1KQC - chains A and B; structure by X-ray diffraction, 1.80 A resolution.

== Chain A (and B) ==
Name: Oxygen-insensitive nad(p)h nitroreductase
Organism: Enterobacter cloacae
Notes: EC 1.6.6.-; chain B of this document is another copy of the same molecule, construct and numbering; everything in this record applies to it too
UniProt: Q01234 (NFNB_ENTCL); residues 1-217 here = UniProt positions 1-217
Sequence (217 residues; numbered 1 to 217; the number before each row is that of its first residue):
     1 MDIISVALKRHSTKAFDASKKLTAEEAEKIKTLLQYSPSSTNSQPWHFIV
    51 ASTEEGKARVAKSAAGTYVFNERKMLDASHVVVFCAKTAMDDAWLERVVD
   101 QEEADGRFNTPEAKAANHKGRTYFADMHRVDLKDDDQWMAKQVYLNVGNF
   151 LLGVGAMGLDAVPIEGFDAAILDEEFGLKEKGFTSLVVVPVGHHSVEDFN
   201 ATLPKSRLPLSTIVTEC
Disordered / not traced: 1
Curated features (UniProtKB/Swiss-Prot):
  - binding site (FMN): R10 to K14, N71, E165, G166, K205 to R207
  - binding site (NAD(+)): K14, T41, T67, N71, K74, R107
Residues lining bound ligands:
  - FMN (flavin mononucleotide), molecule 1: R10, H11, S12, K14, N71, K74, Y144, V162, P163, I164, E165, G166, N200, K205, R207
  - FMN, molecule 2: P38, S39, S40, T41, N42, Q142, L145

== How chain A and chain B interact ==
Contacting residue pairs (146):
  I3(A) with G153(B); A156(B), hydrophobic; M157(B), hydrophobic
  I4(A) with K29(B); T32(B); L33(B), hydrophobic
  L8(A) with T32(B); Y36(B), hydrophobic
  R10(A) with P38(B)
  K29(A) with D2(B), salt bridge; I4(B)
  K31(A) with L210(B); E216(B), salt bridge
  L33(A) with I4(B), hydrophobic
  Q35(A) with R207(B), hydrogen bond (backbone-side chain); L208(B), hydrogen bond (side chain-backbone); P209(B); L210(B); I213(B)
  Y36(A) with L8(B), hydrophobic; R207(B), hydrogen bond (backbone-side chain)
  S37(A) with R207(B), hydrogen bond (backbone-side chain)
  P38(A) with R10(B); L151(B), hydrophobic; R207(B)
  S40(A) with E165(B), hydrogen bond
  N42(A) with S206(B), hydrogen bond (side chain-backbone); R207(B), hydrogen bond
  Q44(A) with R207(B); L208(B), hydrogen bond (side chain-backbone)
  H47(A) with T212(B), hydrogen bond (side chain-backbone); I213(B), hydrogen bond (side chain-backbone); V214(B); T215(B), hydrogen bond
  F48(A) with I213(B), hydrogen bond (backbone-backbone); V214(B); T215(B), hydrogen bond (backbone-backbone)
  I49(A) with T215(B)
  V50(A) with V214(B), hydrophobic; T215(B), hydrogen bond (backbone-backbone); E216(B); C217(B), hydrogen bond (backbone-backbone)
  A51(A) with C217(B)
  S52(A) with C217(B), hydrogen bond (backbone-backbone)
  T53(A) with C217(B), hydrogen bond (side chain-backbone)
  G56(A) with C217(B)
  T67(A) with Y123(B)
  Y68(A) with Y123(B), hydrogen bond; M127(B)
  W94(A) with L208(B), hydrophobic; T212(B)
  R97(A) with L208(B); T212(B), hydrogen bond
  Q101(A) with S206(B), hydrogen bond (backbone-side chain); R207(B); L208(B); P209(B)
  E102(A) with S206(B), hydrogen bond (backbone-side chain)
  D105(A) with P204(B); S206(B), hydrogen bond; R207(B)
  G106(A) with P204(B)
  R107(A) with N200(B), hydrogen bond; L203(B); P204(B), hydrogen bond (side chain-backbone); S206(B)
  Y123(A) with T67(B)
  M127(A) with Y68(B)
  Q137(A) with Q137(B); K141(B), hydrogen bond
  W138(A) with E165(B), hydrogen bond
  K141(A) with Q137(B); Y144(B)
  Q142(A) with Y144(B); E165(B), hydrogen bond
  Y144(A) with K141(B); Q142(B); L145(B)
  L145(A) with Y144(B); V147(B), hydrophobic; G148(B)
  V147(A) with L145(B), hydrophobic
  G148(A) with L145(B); G148(B); N149(B)
  N149(A) with G148(B); N149(B); L152(B)
  L151(A) with P38(B), hydrophobic
  L152(A) with N149(B); G153(B)
  G153(A) with I3(B); L152(B)
  A156(A) with I3(B), hydrophobic
  M157(A) with I3(B), hydrophobic
  E165(A) with S40(B), hydrogen bond; W138(B), hydrogen bond; Q142(B), hydrogen bond
  G166(A) with F124(B)
  N200(A) with R107(B), hydrogen bond
  L203(A) with R107(B)
  P204(A) with D105(B); G106(B); R107(B), hydrogen bond (backbone-side chain)
  S206(A) with N42(B), hydrogen bond (backbone-side chain); Q101(B); E102(B), hydrogen bond (side chain-backbone); D105(B), hydrogen bond; R107(B)
  R207(A) with Q35(B), hydrogen bond (side chain-backbone); Y36(B), hydrogen bond (side chain-backbone); S37(B), hydrogen bond (side chain-backbone); P38(B); N42(B), hydrogen bond; Q44(B); Q101(B); D105(B)
  L208(A) with Q35(B), hydrogen bond (backbone-side chain); Q44(B), hydrogen bond (backbone-side chain); W94(B), hydrophobic; R97(B); Q101(B)
  P209(A) with Q35(B); Q101(B)
  L210(A) with K31(B); Q35(B)
  T212(A) with H47(B), hydrogen bond (backbone-side chain); W94(B); R97(B), hydrogen bond
  I213(A) with Q35(B); H47(B), hydrogen bond (backbone-side chain); F48(B), hydrogen bond (backbone-backbone)
  V214(A) with H47(B); F48(B); V50(B), hydrophobic
  T215(A) with H47(B), hydrogen bond; F48(B), hydrogen bond (backbone-backbone); I49(B); V50(B), hydrogen bond (backbone-backbone)
  E216(A) with K31(B), salt bridge; V50(B)
  C217(A) with V50(B), hydrogen bond (backbone-backbone); A51(B); S52(B), hydrogen bond (backbone-backbone); T53(B), hydrogen bond (backbone-side chain); G56(B)
Interface residues without a listed pair, chain A (74 interface residues in all): D2, A7, T32, W46, R59, V98, F124, A140, F176, K181, K205
Interface residues without a listed pair, chain B (74 interface residues in all): A7, W46, R59, F70, N109, A140, G166, F176, K205

== Summary ==
Chain A and chain B each contribute 74 residues to their interface, with 51 hydrogen bonds and 3 salt bridges.
Polar pairs include K29(A)-D2(B), K31(A)-E216(B) and Q35(A)-R207(B). Ligands of chain A: flavin
mononucleotide.
Both chains are Oxygen-insensitive nad(p)h nitroreductase (Enterobacter cloacae). Entry 1KQC (Structure of
Nitroreductase from E. cloacae Complex with Inhibitor Acetate) was determined by X-ray diffraction together
with 1KQB and 1KQD from the same study.
